7KH0 - chains R and A of the 7 polymer chains in the assembly; structure by electron microscopy, 2.80 A resolution.

# Chain R
Molecule: Vasopressin V2 receptor
Organism: Homo sapiens
UniProt: P30518 (V2R_HUMAN); residues 1-371 here = UniProt positions 1-371
Sequence (389 residues; each row starts with the number of its first residue; numbers below 1 keep their minus sign (Asp-8 is residue -8)):
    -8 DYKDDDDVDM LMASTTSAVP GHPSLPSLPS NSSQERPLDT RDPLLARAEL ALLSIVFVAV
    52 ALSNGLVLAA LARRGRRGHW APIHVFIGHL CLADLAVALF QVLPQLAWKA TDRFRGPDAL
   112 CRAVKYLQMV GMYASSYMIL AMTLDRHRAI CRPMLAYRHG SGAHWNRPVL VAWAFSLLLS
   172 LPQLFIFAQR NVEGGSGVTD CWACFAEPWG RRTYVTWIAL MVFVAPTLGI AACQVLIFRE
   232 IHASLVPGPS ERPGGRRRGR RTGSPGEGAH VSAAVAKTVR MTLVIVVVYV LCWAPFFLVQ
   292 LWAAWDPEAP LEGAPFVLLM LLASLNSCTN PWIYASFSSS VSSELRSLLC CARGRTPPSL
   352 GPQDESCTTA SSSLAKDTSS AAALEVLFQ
Disordered / not traced: -8 to 31, 150-156, 183-188, 242-263, 343-380
Differences from the reference sequence: expression tag (-8 to 0, 372-380)
Curated features (UniProtKB/Swiss-Prot):
  - lipidation (S-palmitoyl cysteine): Cys341, Cys342
  - glycosylation: Asn22 (N-linked (GlcNAc...) asparagine)
  - natural variant: Leu43 (L43P: In NDI1), Leu44 (L44P: In NDI1), Ile46 (I46K: In NDI1), Leu53 (L53R: In NDI1), Asn55 (N55D: In NDI1; N55H: In NDI1), Leu59 (L59P: In NDI1), Leu62 to Arg64 (deletion: In NDI1), Leu62 (L62P: In NDI1), His80 (H80R: In NDI1), Leu81 (L81F: In NDI1), Leu83 (L83P: In NDI1; L83Q: In NDI1), Ala84 (A84D: In NDI1), 60 further natural variant entries in UniProt
  - mutagenesis: Cys341 (C341S: Reduced palmitoylation, reduced cell surface localization but coupling to G protein unaffected), Cys342 (C342S: Reduced palmitoylation, reduced cell surface localization but coupling to G protein unaffected)
Cystine bridges: Cys112-Cys192
Reported in the primary citation:
  - mutagenesis - M123A, Y280F, Q291A, L312A: unchanged binding to Arg-vasopressin
  - disease-associated variants - F287V: decreased binding to Arg-vasopressin (citing earlier work)
  - contacts within the chain: Ser127-Tyr280 (hydrogen bond), Trp284-Phe287, Trp284-Phe288, Trp284-Ala314 (backbone contact)
  - disease-associated variants - R137C, R137L: increased signaling (citing earlier work)
  - disease-associated variants - M123K, M123R (citing earlier work)
  - disease-associated variants - R104C, R106C, R181C: decreased stability (citing earlier work)
  - mutagenesis - Y280F: unchanged binding to AVP

# Chain A
Molecule: Guanine nucleotide-binding protein G(i) subunit alpha-3, Isoform Gnas-2 of Guanine nucleotide-binding protein G(s) subunit alpha isoforms short fusion
Organism: Homo sapiens
UniProt: chimeric construct of P08754, P63092-2: residues 9-25 from P08754 (GNAI3_HUMAN) positions 2-18 (UniProt number = residue number - 7); residues 26-394 from P63092-2 positions 26-380 (offset varies)
Sequence (372 residues; row label = number of the first residue in the row; note: 14 numbers in that range are skipped by the numbering (no residue carries them; nothing is unmodelled there)):
     9 GCTLSAEDKA AVERSKMIEK QLQKDKQVYR ATHRLLLLGA GESGKSTIVK QM
    75 RILHVNGFNG DSEKATKVQD IKNNLKEAIE TIVAAMSNLV PPVELANPEN QFRVDYILSV
   135 MNVPDFDFPP EFYEHAKALW EDEGVRACYE RSNEYQLIDC AQYFLDKIDV IKQDDYVPSD
   195 QDLLRCRVLT SGIFETKFQV DKVNFHMFDV GGQRDERRKW IQCFNDVTAI IFVVASSSYN
   255 MVIREDNQTN RLQEALNLFK SIWNNRWLRT ISVILFLNKQ DLLAEKVLAG KSKIEDYFPE
   315 FARYTTPEDA TPEPGEDPRV TRAKYFIRDE FLRISTASGD GRHYCYPHFT CAVDTENIRR
   375 VFNDCRDIIQ RMHLRQYELL
Disordered / not traced: 9-10, 75-204, 252-261, 304-306
Differences from the reference sequence: conflict Asp188 (Ala174 in P63092-2)
Curated features (UniProtKB/Swiss-Prot):
  - lipidation: Gly9 (N-myristoyl glycine), Cys10 (S-palmitoyl cysteine)

# Chain R / chain A interface
Contacting residue pairs (33):
  Pro73(R) - Tyr391(A)
  Ile74(R) - Tyr391(A)
  Asp136(R) - Tyr391(A)
  Arg137(R) - Leu393(A)
  Ala140(R) - His387(A)
  Ala140(R) - Tyr391(A)
  Ile141(R) - Gln384(A)  hydrogen bond (backbone-side chain)
  Cys142(R) - Arg380(A)
  Pro144(R) - Arg380(A)
  Pro144(R) - Ile383(A)  hydrophobic
  Met145(R) - His41(A)
  Met145(R) - Phe376(A)  hydrophobic
  Met145(R) - Arg380(A)
  Tyr148(R) - Arg38(A)
  Tyr148(R) - Ala39(A)
  Tyr148(R) - His41(A)
  Tyr148(R) - His387(A)
  Arg149(R) - Asp215(A)
  Arg149(R) - Lys216(A)
  Glu231(R) - Gln384(A)  hydrogen bond
  Ile232(R) - Leu388(A)  hydrophobic
  Ser235(R) - Asp381(A)
  Ser235(R) - Gln384(A)
  Gly239(R) - Arg385(A)
  Pro240(R) - Tyr358(A)  hydrophobic
  Pro240(R) - Tyr360(A)
  Pro240(R) - Arg385(A)
  Ser241(R) - Arg342(A)
  Ala265(R) - Leu393(A)
  Ala265(R) - Leu394(A)  hydrophobic
  Lys268(R) - Glu392(A)
  Lys268(R) - Leu393(A)
  Ser330(R) - Glu392(A)
Other interface residues (no listed pair), chain R (23 interface residues in all): Ile228, Ala264, Thr269
Other interface residues (no listed pair), chain A (24 interface residues in all): Val217, Phe219, Cys359, Pro361
The authors on this interface:
  - residue pairs: Asp136(R)-Tyr391(A)
  - interface residues, chain R: Ile141(R), Ile228(R), Glu231(R), Ile232(R)
  - interface residues, chain A: His41(A), Val217(A), Phe219(A), Phe376(A), Leu388(A), Leu393(A)

# In short
23 residues of chain R and 24 residues of chain A are in contact; the contacts include 2 hydrogen bonds. Polar
contacts include Ile141(R)-Gln384(A) and Glu231(R)-Gln384(A). The authors report a contact between Asp136(R)
and Tyr391(A). From the paper: R104C, R106C and R181C of chain R reduce stability; interface residues
Ile141(R), Ile228(R) and His41(A) among others; 10 substitutions were tested in all.
Chain R is Vasopressin V2 receptor and chain A is Guanine nucleotide-binding protein G(i) subunit alpha-3,
Isoform Gnas-2 of Guanine nucleotide-binding protein G(s) subunit alpha isoforms short fusion, both from Homo
sapiens; the structure, Cryo-EM structure of the human arginine vasopressin AVP-vasopressin receptor V2R-Gs
signaling complex, was determined by electron microscopy.
